3OH4 - chain A; structure by X-ray diffraction, 2.21 A resolution.

Chain A:
Molecule: UDP-sugar pyrophosphorylase
Organism: Leishmania major
Notes: EC 2.7.7.64
UniProtKB: D3G6S4 (D3G6S4_LEIMA); numbering as in UniProt (aligned over 1-630)
Chain sequence (641 residues; row label = number of the first residue in the row):
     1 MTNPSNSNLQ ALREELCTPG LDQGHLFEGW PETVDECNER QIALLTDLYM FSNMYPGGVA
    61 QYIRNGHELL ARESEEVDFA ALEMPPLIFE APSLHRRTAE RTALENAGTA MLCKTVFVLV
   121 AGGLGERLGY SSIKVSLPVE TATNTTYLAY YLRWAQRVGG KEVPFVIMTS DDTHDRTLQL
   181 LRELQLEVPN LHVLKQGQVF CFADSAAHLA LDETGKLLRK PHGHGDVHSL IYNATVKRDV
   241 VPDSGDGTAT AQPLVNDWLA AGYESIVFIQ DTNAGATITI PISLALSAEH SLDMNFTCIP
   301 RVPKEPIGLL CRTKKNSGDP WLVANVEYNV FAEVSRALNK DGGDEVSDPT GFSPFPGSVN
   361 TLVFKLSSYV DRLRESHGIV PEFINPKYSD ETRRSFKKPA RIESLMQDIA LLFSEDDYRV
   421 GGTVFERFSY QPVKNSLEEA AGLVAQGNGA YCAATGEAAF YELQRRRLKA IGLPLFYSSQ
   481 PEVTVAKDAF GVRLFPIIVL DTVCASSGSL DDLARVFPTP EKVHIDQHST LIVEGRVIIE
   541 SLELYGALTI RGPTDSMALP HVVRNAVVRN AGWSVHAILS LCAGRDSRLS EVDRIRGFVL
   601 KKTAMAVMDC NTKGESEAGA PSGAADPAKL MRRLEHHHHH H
Not modelled in the structure: 1-2, 237-250, 342-350, 611-641
Differences from the reference sequence: expression tag (631-641)
Small-molecule neighbours: uridine-5'-diphosphate-glucose (UPG): Val120, Ala121, Gly122, Gly123, Met168, Gln196, Pro221, His222, Gly223, His224, Gln270, Asp271, Ile307, Gly308, Asn325, Glu327, Tyr328, Ser358, Val359, Asn360, Leu405, Gln407, Tyr430, Lys434

In short:
Chain A binds uridine-5'-diphosphate-glucose.
Chain A is UDP-sugar pyrophosphorylase (Leishmania major); the structure, Protein structure of USP from L.
major bound to URIDINE-5'-DIPHOSPHATE Glucose, was determined by X-ray diffraction, deposited together with
3OGZ, 3OH0, 3OH1, 3OH2 and 3OH3.
